PDB entry 4C0Y | electron microscopy, 16.00 A resolution (very low resolution: no residue pairs are listed; an interface is given only as per-side residue counts) | chains C and Y of the 5 polymer chains in the assembly

[Chain C]
Protein: VP3
Organism: Human enterovirus 71
UniProt: A9X4C2 (A9X4C2_9ENTO); residues 1-242 here correspond to UniProt positions 324-565 (UniProt number = residue number + 323)
Chain sequence (242 residues; numbered 1 to 242; the number before each row is that of its first residue):
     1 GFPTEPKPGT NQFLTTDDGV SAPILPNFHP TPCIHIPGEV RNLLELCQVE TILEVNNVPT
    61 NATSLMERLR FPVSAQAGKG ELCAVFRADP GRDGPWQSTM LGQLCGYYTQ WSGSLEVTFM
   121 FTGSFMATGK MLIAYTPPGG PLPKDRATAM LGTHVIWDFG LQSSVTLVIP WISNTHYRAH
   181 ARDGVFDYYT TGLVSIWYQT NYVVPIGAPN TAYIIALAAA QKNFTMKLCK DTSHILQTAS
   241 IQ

[Chain Y]
Protein: Fab EV18 4 D6-1 F1 G9
Organism: Mus musculus
Notes: fragment: fab; antibody fragment or engineered binder
Chain sequence (220 residues; row label = number of the first residue in the row; X marks 220 residues of unknown identity (built as UNK)):
   219 XXXXXXXXXX XXXXXXXXXX XXXXXXXXXX XXXXXXXXXX XXXXXXXXXX XXXXXXXXXX
   279 XXXXXXXXXX XXXXXXXXXX XXXXXXXXXX XXXXXXXXXX XXXXXXXXXX XXXXXXXXXX
   339 XXXXXXXXXX XXXXXXXXXX XXXXXXXXXX XXXXXXXXXX XXXXXXXXXX XXXXXXXXXX
   399 XXXXXXXXXX XXXXXXXXXX XXXXXXXXXX XXXXXXXXXX

[Interface between chain C and chain Y]
At this resolution (16 A) residue pairs are not listed: 23 residues of chain C and 0 of chain Y lie at the interface.

[Overview]
No residue of chain C is in contact with chain Y.
Chain C is VP3 (Human enterovirus 71) and chain Y is Fab EV18 4 D6-1 F1 G9 (Mus musculus); the structure,
Cryo-EM reconstruction of empty enterovirus 71 in complex with a neutralizing antibody E18, was determined by
electron microscopy together with 4C0U and 4C10 from the same study.
